PDB entry 9GUX | electron microscopy, 3.30 A resolution | chains A and K of the 31 polymer chains in the assembly

# Chain A
Molecule: 16S ribosomal RNA
From: Escherichia coli K-12
Sequence (1542 nucleotides; numbered 1 to 1542; the number before each row is that of its first residue):
     1 AAAUUGAAGA GUUUGAUCAU GGCUCAGAUU GAACGCUGGC GGCAGGCCUA ACACAUGCAA
    61 GUCGAACGGU AACAGGAAGA AGCUUGCUUC UUUGCUGACG AGUGGCGGAC GGGUGAGUAA
   121 UGUCUGGGAA ACUGCCUGAU GGAGGGGGAU AACUACUGGA AACGGUAGCU AAUACCGCAU
   181 AACGUCGCAA GACCAAAGAG GGGUACCUUC GGGCCUCUUG CCAUCGGAUG UGCCCAGAUG
   241 GGAUUAGCUA GUAGGUGGGG UAACGGCUCA CCUAGGCGAC GAUCCCUAGC UGGUCUGAGA
   301 GGAUGACCAG CCACACUGGA ACUGAGACAC GGUCCAGACU CCUACGGGAG GCAGCAGUGG
   361 GGAAUAUUGC ACAAUGGGCG CAAGCCUGAU GCAGCCAUGC CGCGUGUAUG AAGAAGGCCU
   421 UCGGGUUGUA AAGUACUUUC AGCGGGGAGG AAGGGAGUAA AGUUAAUACC UUUGCUCAUU
   481 GACGUUACCC GCAGAAGAAG CACCGGCUAA CUCCGUGCCA GCAGCCXCGG UAAUACGGAG
   541 GGUGCAAGCG UUAAUCGGAA UUACUGGGCG UAAAGCGCAC GCAGGCGGUU UGUUAAGUCA
   601 GAUGUGAAAU CCCCGGGCUC AACCUGGGAA CUGCAUCUGA UACUGGCAAG CUUGAGUCUC
   661 GUAGAGGGGG GUAGAAUUCC AGGUGUAGCG GUGAAAUGCG UAGAGAUCUG GAGGAAUACC
   721 GGUGGCGAAG GCGGCCCCCU GGACGAAGAC UGACGCUCAG GUGCGAAAGC GUGGGGAGCA
   781 AACAGGAUUA GAUACCCUGG UAGUCCACGC CGUAAACGAU GUCGACUUGG AGGUUGUGCC
   841 CUUGAGGCGU GGCUUCCGGA GCUAACGCGU UAAGUCGACC GCCUGGGGAG UACGGCCGCA
   901 AGGUUAAAAC UCAAAUGAAU UGACGGGGGC CCGCACAAGC GGUGGAGCAU GUGGUUUAAU
   961 UCGAUGXAAC GCGAAGAACC UUACCUGGUC UUGACAUCCA CGGAAGUUUU CAGAGAUGAG
  1021 AAUGUGCCUU CGGGAACCGU GAGACAGGUG CUGCAUGGCU GUCGUCAGCU CGUGUUGUGA
  1081 AAUGUUGGGU UAAGUCCCGC AACGAGCGCA ACCCUUAUCC UUUGUUGCCA GCGGUCCGGC
  1141 CGGGAACUCA AAGGAGACUG CCAGUGAUAA ACUGGAGGAA GGUGGGGAUG ACGUCAAGUC
  1201 AUCAUGGCCC UUACGACCAG GGCUACACAC GUGCUACAAU GGCGCAUACA AAGAGAAGCG
  1261 ACCUCGCGAG AGCAAGCGGA CCUCAUAAAG UGCGUCGUAG UCCGGAUUGG AGUCUGCAAC
  1321 UCGACUCCAU GAAGUCGGAA UCGCUAGUAA UCGUGGAUCA GAAUGCCACG GUGAAUACGU
  1381 UCCCGGGCCU UGUACACACC GCCCGUCACA CCAUGGGAGU GGGUUGCAAA AGAAGUAGGU
  1441 AGCUUAACCU UCGGGAGGGC GCUUACCACU UUGUGAUUCA UGACUGGGGU GAAGUCGUAA
  1501 CAAGGUAACC GUAGGGGAAC CUGCGGUUGG AUCACCUCCU UA
Not modelled in the structure: 1436-1465
Modified residues: PSU (pseudouridine-5'-monophosphate) at position 516, G7M (N7-methyl-guanosine-5'-monophosphate) at position 527, 2MG (2N-methylguanosine-5'-monophosphate) at position 966, 5MC (5-methylcytidine-5'-monophosphate) at position 967, 2MG (2N-methylguanosine-5'-monophosphate) at position 1207, 2MG (2N-methylguanosine-5'-monophosphate) at position 1516, MA6 (6N-dimethyladenosine-5'-monophoshate) at position 1518, MA6 (6N-dimethyladenosine-5'-monophoshate) at position 1519
Metal / ion sites: Mg2+ site 1 near G21 (its only coordinating residue here); Mg2+ site 2 near C48 (its only coordinating residue here); Mg2+ site 3 near A53 (its only coordinating residue here); Mg2+ site 4 near A59 (its only coordinating residue here); Mg2+ site 5 near G100 (its only coordinating residue here); Mg2+ site 6 near G104 (its only coordinating residue here); Mg2+ site 7: A109, G331; Mg2+ site 8 near G111 (its only coordinating residue here); Mg2+ site 9: G115, G289; Mg2+ site 10: A116, G117, G289; Mg2+ site 11 near G145 (its only coordinating residue here); Mg2+ site 12 near A171 (its only coordinating residue here); 70 more Mg2+ sites not listed

# Chain K
Molecule: 30S ribosomal protein S10
From: Escherichia coli K-12
UniProtKB: P0A7R5 (RS10_ECOLI); residue numbers follow UniProt; this construct covers 1-103
Chain sequence (103 residues; row label = number of the first residue in the row):
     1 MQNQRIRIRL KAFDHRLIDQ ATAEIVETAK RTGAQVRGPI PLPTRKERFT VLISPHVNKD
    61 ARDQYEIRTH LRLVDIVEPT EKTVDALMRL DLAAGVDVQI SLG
Not modelled in the structure: 1-2

# How chain A and chain K interact
Residue-residue contacts (66; chain A residue first):
  G963(A) with His56(K), hydrogen bond to the sugar; Val57(K), base contact
  A964(A) with His56(K), sugar contact; Val57(K), sugar contact
  C972(A) with Val57(K), hydrogen bond to the sugar; Lys59(K), salt bridge to the phosphate
  G973(A) with Pro55(K), sugar contact; His56(K), sugar contact; Val57(K), sugar contact; Lys59(K), salt bridge to the phosphate
  A974(A) with Leu52(K), phosphate contact
  A975(A) with Arg62(K), base contact
  G1058(A) with Pro55(K), base contact
  C1059(A) with Ile53(K), hydrogen bond to the sugar; Pro55(K), base contact
  U1060(A) with Ile53(K), sugar contact; Ser54(K), sugar contact; Asn58(K), hydrogen bond to the sugar; Ala61(K), phosphate contact
  G1061(A) with Asn58(K), hydrogen bond to the sugar
  U1115(A) with Arg68(K), salt bridge to the phosphate
  U1123(A) with Gly38(K), sugar contact; Pro39(K), hydrogen bond to the sugar; Ile40(K), sugar contact; Pro41(K), base contact
  G1124(A) with Arg37(K), salt bridge to the phosphate; Gly38(K), sugar contact; Ile40(K), sugar contact
  U1125(A) with Arg7(K), hydrogen bond to the phosphate; Arg37(K), salt bridge to the phosphate; Ile40(K), base contact; Leu73(K), sugar contact
  U1126(A) with Arg7(K), salt bridge to the phosphate; Arg9(K), hydrogen bond to the base; Leu42(K), base contact; Leu73(K), base contact
  A1150(A) with Pro41(K), hydrogen bond to the sugar; Leu42(K), sugar contact; Pro43(K), phosphate contact
  A1151(A) with Pro41(K), sugar contact; Pro43(K), phosphate contact; Thr44(K), hydrogen bond to the phosphate; Arg72(K), phosphate contact
  A1152(A) with His15(K), phosphate contact; His70(K), salt bridge to the phosphate; Arg72(K), salt bridge to the phosphate
  G1153(A) with His15(K), salt bridge to the phosphate
  G1198(A) with Pro55(K), base contact; His56(K), sugar contact
  U1202(A) with Pro55(K), base contact
  G1253(A) with Lys46(K), phosphate contact
  A1254(A) with Arg45(K), salt bridge to the phosphate; Glu47(K), phosphate contact
  G1255(A) with Arg45(K), salt bridge to the phosphate
  G1279(A) with Arg9(K), salt bridge to the phosphate; Lys11(K), salt bridge to the phosphate
  A1280(A) with Arg9(K), salt bridge to the phosphate; Leu42(K), base contact; Pro43(K), base contact; Leu71(K), phosphate contact
  C1366(A) with Arg62(K), hydrogen bond to the sugar
  C1367(A) with Thr50(K), sugar contact; Arg62(K), sugar contact; Gln64(K), hydrogen bond to the phosphate
  A1368(A) with Arg48(K), sugar contact; Gln64(K), hydrogen bond to the phosphate
Other interface residues (no listed pair), chain A (31 interface residues in all): C1114, U1199
Other interface residues (no listed pair), chain K (35 interface residues in all): Arg16, Asp75

# In short
The interface between chain A and chain K involves 31 residues on one side and 35 on the other, with 13
hydrogen bonds and 14 salt bridges. Among the polar pairs are U1126(A)-Arg9(K), G963(A)-His56(K) and
C972(A)-Val57(K).
Here chain A is 16S ribosomal RNA and chain K is 30S ribosomal protein S10, both from Escherichia coli K-12.
Entry 9GUX (30S-TEC (TEC in expressome position) Inactive state 1) was determined by electron microscopy (same
publication as 9GUP, 9GUQ, 9GUR, 9GUS, 9GUT, 9GUU, 9GUV and 9GUW).
